4M9Y - chains B and D of the 4 polymer chains in the assembly; structure by X-ray diffraction, 4.20 A resolution (low resolution: residue-level contacts below are approximate; hydrogen-bond / salt-bridge calls are withheld).

# Chain B
Name: Cell death protein 4
Source organism: Caenorhabditis elegans
UniProt: P30429 (CED4_CAEEL); residues 1-549 here = UniProt positions 1-549
Sequence (549 residues; row label = number of the first residue in the row):
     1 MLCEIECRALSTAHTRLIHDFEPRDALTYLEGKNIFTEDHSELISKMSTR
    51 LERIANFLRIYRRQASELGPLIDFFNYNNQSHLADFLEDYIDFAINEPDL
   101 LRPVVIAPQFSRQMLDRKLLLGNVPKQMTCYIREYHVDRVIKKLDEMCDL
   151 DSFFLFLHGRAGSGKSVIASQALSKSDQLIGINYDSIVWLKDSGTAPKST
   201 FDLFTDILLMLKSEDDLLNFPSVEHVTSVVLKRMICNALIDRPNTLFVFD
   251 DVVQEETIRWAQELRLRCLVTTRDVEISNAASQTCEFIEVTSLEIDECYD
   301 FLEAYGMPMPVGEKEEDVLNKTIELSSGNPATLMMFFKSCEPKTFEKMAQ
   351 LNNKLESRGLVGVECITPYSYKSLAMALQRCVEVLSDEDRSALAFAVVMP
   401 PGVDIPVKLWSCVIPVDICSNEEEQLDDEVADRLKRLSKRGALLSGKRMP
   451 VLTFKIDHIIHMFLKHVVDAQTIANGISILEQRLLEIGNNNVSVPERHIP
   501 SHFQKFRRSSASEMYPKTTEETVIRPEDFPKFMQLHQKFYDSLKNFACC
Unresolved in the structure: 417-425, 492-520
Modified positions: Mse-1, Mse-47, Mse-114, Mse-128, Mse-147, Mse-210, Mse-234, Mse-307, Mse-309, Mse-334, Mse-335, Mse-348, Mse-376, Mse-399, Mse-449, Mse-462, Mse-533 (selenomethionine; parent Met); Mse-514 (selenomethionine)
Bound ions: Mg2+: Ser-166, Asp-250 (together with ATP)
Ligand contacts: ATP (adenosine-5'-triphosphate): Mse-128, Tyr-131, Arg-160, Ala-161, Gly-162, Ser-163, Gly-164, Lys-165, Ser-166, Val-167, Gln-171, Asp-250, Asp-251, Arg-273, Phe-301, Tyr-305, Pro-330, Ala-331, Mse-334, Thr-367, Pro-368, Tyr-369
What the authors report for this chain:
  - mutagenesis - A394W: abolished catalytic activity (autocatalytic processing of CED-3)
  - mutagenesis - L2F, G162E, S163F: decreased stability (proposed by the authors, not directly observed)
  - mutagenesis - A394W: unchanged catalytic activity (protease activity of the processed CED-3)

# Chain D
Name: CED-3 fragment
Sequence (8 residues; numbered 748 to 755; the number before each row is that of its first residue):
   748 PLFNFMGC
Unresolved in the structure: 748, 754-755
Modified positions: Mse-753 (selenomethionine; parent Met)

# How chain B and chain D interact
Pairs across the interface - 14 pairs, chain B then chain D:
  Gln-379(B) / Phe-752(D)
  Gln-379(B) / Mse-753(D)
  Val-382(B) / Phe-750(D)
  Val-382(B) / Mse-753(D)
  Glu-383(B) / Mse-753(D)
  Arg-390(B) / Phe-750(D)
  Arg-390(B) / Mse-753(D)
  Ala-394(B) / Leu-749(D)
  Ala-394(B) / Phe-750(D)
  Phe-463(B) / Mse-753(D)
  His-466(B) / Asn-751(D)
  Val-467(B) / Phe-750(D)
  Val-467(B) / Asn-751(D)
  Val-468(B) / Phe-750(D)
Also at the interface, not in a pair above, chain B (11 interface residues in all): Leu-464, Asp-469

# In short
11 residues of chain B and 5 residues of chain D are in contact. Chain B binds ATP. The Mg2+ site is built by
Ser-166(B) and Asp-250(B). From the paper: L2F, G162E and S163F of chain B reduce stability; A394W of chain B
abolishes catalytic activity (autocatalytic processing of CED-3).
Chain B is Cell death protein 4 (Caenorhabditis elegans) and chain D is CED-3 fragment; the structure, Crystal
structure of CED-4 bound CED-3 fragment, was determined by X-ray diffraction together with 4M9S, 4M9X, 4M9Z
and 4M9R from the same study.
